Entry 8Q3O (electron microscopy, 3.00 A resolution); this record covers chains B and C of the 6 polymer chains in the assembly.

== Chain B (and C) ==
Name: Transcription termination factor Rho
Organism: Escherichia coli
Notes: EC 3.6.4.-; chain C of this document is another copy of the same molecule, construct and numbering; everything in this record applies to it too
UniProtKB: A0A0A0GPI6 (A0A0A0GPI6_ECOLX); residues 1-419 here correspond to UniProt positions 25-443 (UniProt number = residue number + 24)
Sequence (419 residues; row label = number of the first residue in the row):
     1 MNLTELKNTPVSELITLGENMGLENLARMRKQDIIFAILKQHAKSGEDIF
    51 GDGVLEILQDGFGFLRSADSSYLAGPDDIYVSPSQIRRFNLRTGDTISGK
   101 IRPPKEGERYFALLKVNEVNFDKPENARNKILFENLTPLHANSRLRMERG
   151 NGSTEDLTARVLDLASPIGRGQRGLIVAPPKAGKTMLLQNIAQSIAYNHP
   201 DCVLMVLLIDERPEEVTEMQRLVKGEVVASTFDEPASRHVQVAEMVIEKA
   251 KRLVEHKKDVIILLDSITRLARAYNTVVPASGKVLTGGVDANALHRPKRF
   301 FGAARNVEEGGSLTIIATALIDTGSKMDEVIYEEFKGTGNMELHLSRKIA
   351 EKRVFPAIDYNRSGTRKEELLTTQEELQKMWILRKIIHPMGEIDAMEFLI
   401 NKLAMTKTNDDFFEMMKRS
Not modelled in the structure: 419
Small-molecule neighbours:
  - 0O2 (guanosine 5'-(tetrahydrogen triphosphate) 3'-(trihydrogen diphosphate)), molecule 1: Thr158, Pro179, Pro180, Lys181, Ala182, Gly183, Lys184, Thr185, Met186, Glu211, Arg212, Glu215, Arg353, Phe355, Pro356
  - 0O2, molecule 2: Thr365, Arg366, Lys367, Glu368, Glu369
From the paper describing this entry:
  - binding site for 0O2: Lys181, Gly183, Lys184, Thr185, Arg366, Lys367, Glu368, Glu369, Trp381
  - self-association interface (contacts with another copy of this molecule); pairs are residue here / residue on that copy: Arg353-Trp381 (cation-pi contact)
  - mutagenesis - G150D: decreased growth in response to ppGpp synthetase RelA
  - mutagenesis - G150D: decreased growth in response to mupirocin (MUP)

== Chain B / chain C interface ==
Residue-residue contacts (52; chain B residue first):
  Asn90(B) - Arg28(C)
  Arg92(B) - Arg28(C)
  Ala127(B) - Arg28(C)
  Arg128(B) - Ala27(C)
  Arg128(B) - Arg28(C)
  Asn129(B) - Ala27(C)
  Lys130(B) - Ala27(C)
  Lys130(B) - Arg28(C)
  Ile131(B) - Val11(C)  hydrophobic
  Leu132(B) - Arg28(C)
  Leu132(B) - Met29(C)
  Leu132(B) - Arg30(C)
  Glu134(B) - Arg30(C)  salt bridge
  Asn135(B) - Met29(C)  hydrogen bond (side chain-backbone)
  Asn135(B) - Arg30(C)
  Asn135(B) - Lys31(C)
  Pro138(B) - Pro213(C)  hydrophobic
  Pro138(B) - Thr217(C)
  Leu139(B) - Glu214(C)
  Leu139(B) - Arg221(C)
  His140(B) - Glu214(C)
  His140(B) - Glu218(C)
  Arg173(B) - Arg212(C)
  Arg173(B) - Pro213(C)
  Arg173(B) - Glu214(C)  salt bridge
  Arg252(B) - Arg28(C)
  Glu255(B) - Arg28(C)  salt bridge
  Lys283(B) - Asn275(C)  hydrogen bond (side chain-backbone)
  Lys283(B) - Thr276(C)
  Lys283(B) - Val278(C)  hydrogen bond (side chain-backbone)
  Lys283(B) - Pro279(C)
  Lys283(B) - Ala280(C)
  Ala291(B) - Thr276(C)
  His295(B) - Asp233(C)  hydrogen bond (side chain-backbone)
  Lys298(B) - Phe232(C)
  Lys298(B) - Asp233(C)
  Arg299(B) - Asp233(C)
  Gly302(B) - Phe232(C)
  Arg305(B) - Pro213(C)
  Glu308(B) - Arg221(C)  salt bridge
  Glu333(B) - Gly324(C)
  Glu334(B) - Arg272(C)  salt bridge
  Lys336(B) - Thr323(C)
  Gly337(B) - Arg212(C)  hydrogen bond (backbone-side chain)
  Thr338(B) - Arg212(C)
  Thr338(B) - Phe232(C)
  Asn340(B) - Glu214(C)  hydrogen bond
  Arg366(B) - Lys181(C)
  Arg366(B) - Arg212(C)
  Trp381(B) - Arg353(C)
  Lys385(B) - Glu351(C)
  Lys385(B) - Arg353(C)
Other interface residues (no listed pair), chain B (35 interface residues in all): Asp95, Gly339
Other interface residues (no listed pair), chain C (31 interface residues in all): Ser12, Asn25, Glu215, Glu234, Pro235, Ser325

== Overview ==
35 residues of chain B and 31 residues of chain C are in contact; the contacts include 6 hydrogen bonds and 5
salt bridges. Among the polar pairs are Glu134(B)-Arg30(C), Arg173(B)-Glu214(C) and Glu255(B)-Arg28(C). The
paper reports a binding site for 0O2 at Lys181(B), Gly183(B) and Lys184(B) among others; G150D of chain B
reduces growth in response to ppGpp synthetase RelA.
Chain B and chain C are both Transcription termination factor Rho (Escherichia coli); the structure, Bacterial
transcription termination factor Rho + pppGpp, was determined by electron microscopy (same publication as
8Q3N, 8Q3P and 8Q3Q).
